Entry 6DBX (electron microscopy, 4.20 A resolution (low resolution: residue-level contacts below are approximate; hydrogen-bond / salt-bridge calls are withheld)); this record covers chains A and F of the 6 polymer chains in the assembly.

[Chain A]
Molecule: Recombination activating gene 1 - MBP chimera
Organism: Escherichia coli
Notes: EC 2.3.2.27
UniProt: chimeric construct of P0AEX9, O13033: residues -113 to 250 from P0AEX9 (MALE_ECOLI) positions 29-392 (UniProt number = residue number + 142); residues 271-1031 from O13033 positions 271-1031 (same numbers)
Amino-acid sequence (1159 residues; each row starts with the number of its first residue; numbers below 1 keep their minus sign (Met-127 is residue -127)):
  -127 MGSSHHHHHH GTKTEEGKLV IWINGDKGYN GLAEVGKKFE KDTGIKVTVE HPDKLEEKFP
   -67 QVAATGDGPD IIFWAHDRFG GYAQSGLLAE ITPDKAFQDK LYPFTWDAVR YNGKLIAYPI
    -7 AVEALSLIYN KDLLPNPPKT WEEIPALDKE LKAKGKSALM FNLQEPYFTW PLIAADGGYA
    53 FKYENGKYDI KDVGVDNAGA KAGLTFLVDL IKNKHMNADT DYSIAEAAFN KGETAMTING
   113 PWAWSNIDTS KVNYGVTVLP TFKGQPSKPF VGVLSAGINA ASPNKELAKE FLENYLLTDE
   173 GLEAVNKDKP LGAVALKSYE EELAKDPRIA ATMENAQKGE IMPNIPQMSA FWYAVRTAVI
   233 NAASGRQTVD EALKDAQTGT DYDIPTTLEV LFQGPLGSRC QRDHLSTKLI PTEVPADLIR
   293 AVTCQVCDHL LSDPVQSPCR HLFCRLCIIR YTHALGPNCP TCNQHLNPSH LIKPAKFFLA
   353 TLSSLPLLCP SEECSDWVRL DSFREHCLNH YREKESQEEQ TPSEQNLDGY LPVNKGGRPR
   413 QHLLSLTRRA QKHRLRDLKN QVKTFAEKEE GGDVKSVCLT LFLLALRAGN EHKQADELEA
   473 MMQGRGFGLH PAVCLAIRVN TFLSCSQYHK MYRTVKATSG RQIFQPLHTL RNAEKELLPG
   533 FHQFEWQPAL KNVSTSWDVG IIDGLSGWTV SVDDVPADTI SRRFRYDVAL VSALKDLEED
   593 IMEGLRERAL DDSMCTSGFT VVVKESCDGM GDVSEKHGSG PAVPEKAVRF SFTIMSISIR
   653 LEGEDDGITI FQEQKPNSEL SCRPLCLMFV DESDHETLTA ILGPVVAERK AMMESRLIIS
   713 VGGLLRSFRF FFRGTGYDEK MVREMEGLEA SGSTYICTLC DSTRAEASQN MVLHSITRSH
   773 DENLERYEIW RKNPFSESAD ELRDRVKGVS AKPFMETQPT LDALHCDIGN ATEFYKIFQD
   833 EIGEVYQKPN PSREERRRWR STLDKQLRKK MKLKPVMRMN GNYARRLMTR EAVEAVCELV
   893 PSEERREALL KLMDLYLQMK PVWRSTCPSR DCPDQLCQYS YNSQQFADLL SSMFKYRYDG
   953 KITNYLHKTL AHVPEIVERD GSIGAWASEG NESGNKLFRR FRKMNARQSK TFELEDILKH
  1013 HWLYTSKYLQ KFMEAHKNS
Not modelled in the structure: -127 to 407, 630-635, 1029-1031
Sequence notes: initiating methionine (-127); expression tag (-126 to -114); linker (251-270)
Bound ions: Ca2+ site 1: Asp620, Glu984; Ca2+ site 2: Asp620, Glu684, Asp730; Zn2+: Cys749, Cys752, His959

[Chain F]
Molecule: Reverse strand of 12-RSS substrate DNA
Sequence (50 nucleotides; each row starts with the number of its first residue):
     1 CTGCAGGGTT TTTGTTCCAG TCTGTAGCAC TGTGTAAGAC AGGCCAGATC

[Interface between chain A and chain F]
Residue-residue contacts - 12 pairs, chain A then chain F:
  Asn462(A) with DG20(F); DT21(F)
  Lys465(A) with DT23(F)
  Gly623(A) with DT35(F)
  Asp624(A) with DG34(F)
  Ser626(A) with DT33(F); DG34(F)
  Met869(A) with DG38(F)
  Arg870(A) with DA37(F)
  Met871(A) with DA37(F); DG38(F)
  Arg991(A) with DG34(F)
Other interface residues (no listed pair), chain A (11 interface residues in all): Val625, Thr824
Other interface residues (no listed pair), chain F (10 interface residues in all): DC22, DA36

[Overview]
The interface between chain A and chain F involves 11 residues on one side and 10 on the other. The Ca2+ site
1 is built by Asp620(A) and Glu984(A). The Ca2+ site 2 is built by Asp620(A), Glu684(A) and Asp730(A).
Here chain A is Recombination activating gene 1 - MBP chimera (Escherichia coli) and chain F is Reverse strand
of 12-RSS substrate DNA. Entry 6DBX (Cryo-EM structure of RAG in complex with 12-RSS substrate DNA) was
determined by electron microscopy together with 6DBI, 6DBJ, 6DBL, 6DBO, 6DBQ, 6DBR and 4 further entries from
the same study.
